PDB entry 4PBR | X-ray diffraction, 1.90 A resolution | chain A

[Chain A]
Protein: Tyrosine--tRNA ligase
Organism: Methanocaldococcus jannaschii
Notes: EC 6.1.1.1
Reference sequence: Q57834 (SYY_METJA); residue numbers follow UniProt; this construct covers 1-306
Amino-acid sequence (314 residues; numbered 1 to 314; the number before each row is that of its first residue):
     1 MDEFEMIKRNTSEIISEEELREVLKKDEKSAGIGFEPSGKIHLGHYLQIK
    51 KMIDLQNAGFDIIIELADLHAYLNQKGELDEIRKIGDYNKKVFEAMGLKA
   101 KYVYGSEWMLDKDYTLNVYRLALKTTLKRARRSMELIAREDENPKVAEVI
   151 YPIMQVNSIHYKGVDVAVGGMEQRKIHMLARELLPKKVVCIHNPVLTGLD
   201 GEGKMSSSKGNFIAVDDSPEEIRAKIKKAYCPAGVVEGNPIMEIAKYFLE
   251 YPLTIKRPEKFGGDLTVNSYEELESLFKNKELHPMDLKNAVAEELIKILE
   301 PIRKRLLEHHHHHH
Unresolved in the structure: 311-314
Differences from the reference sequence: engineered mutation Gly32 (Tyr in Q57834), Glu65 (Leu in Q57834), Trp108 (Phe in Q57834), Met109 (Gln in Q57834), Ser158 (Asp in Q57834), Lys162 (Leu in Q57834); expression tag (307-314)
Curated features (UniProtKB/Swiss-Prot):
  - region (Interaction with t-RNA): Lys228 to Cys231, His283 to Lys288
  - motif: Pro37 to His45 ('HIGH' region), Lys204 to Ser208 ('KMSKS' region)
  - binding site (L-tyrosine): Glu36, Gln173
  - binding site (ATP): Ser207
  - site: Asn143 (Interaction with t-RNA)
  - mutagenesis: Glu107 (E107T: Confers specificity for the non-natural amino acid O-methyl-tyrosine; when associated with Q-32; A-158 and P-162), Asp286 (D286A: Decreases the rate of aminoacylation more than 10-fold, without effect on tyrosyl adenylate synthesis ...), Lys288 (K288A: Decreases the rate of aminoacylation more than 200-fold, without effect on tyrosyl adenylate synthesis)
Small-molecule neighbours: 2L7 (4-[(2-bromo-2-methylpropanoyl)amino]-L-phenylalanine): Gly32, Ile33, Gly34, Phe35, Glu36, Ile63, Glu65, Ala67, His70, Trp108, Ile137, Tyr151, Gln155, Ser158, Ile159, Lys162, Val164, Gln173
From the paper describing this entry:
  - binding site for 2L7: Gly32, Ile63, Trp108, Ser158, Lys162, Val164
  - contacts within the chain: Tyr114-Ser158 (hydrogen bond)
  - mutagenesis - E65S: abolished catalytic activity
  - mutagenesis - I63G, E65D, V164A: decreased catalytic activity
  - mutagenesis - K162A, K162G: increased catalytic activity

[Summary]
Ligands of chain A: compound 2L7. UniProt lists L-tyrosine-binding residues Glu36 and Gln173, ATP-binding
residue Ser207 and 3 mutagenesis sites. The paper reports a binding site for 2L7 at Gly32, Ile63 and Trp108
among others; I63G, E65D and V164A reduce catalytic activity; 6 substitutions were tested in all.
Chain A is Tyrosine--tRNA ligase (Methanocaldococcus jannaschii); the structure, Crystal structure of the M.
jannaschii G2 tRNA synthetase variant bound to 4-(2-bromoisobutyramido)-phenylalanine (BibaF), was determined
by X-ray diffraction (same publication as 4PBS and 4PBT).
